PDB entry 7UWK | electron microscopy, 4.40 A resolution (low resolution: residue-level contacts below are approximate; hydrogen-bond / salt-bridge calls are withheld) | chains H and L of the 12 polymer chains in the assembly

== Chain H ==
Name: Interleukin-25
From: Homo sapiens
UniProt: Q9H293 (IL25_HUMAN); residues 30-177 here = UniProt positions 30-177
Chain sequence (188 residues; row label = number of the first residue in the row):
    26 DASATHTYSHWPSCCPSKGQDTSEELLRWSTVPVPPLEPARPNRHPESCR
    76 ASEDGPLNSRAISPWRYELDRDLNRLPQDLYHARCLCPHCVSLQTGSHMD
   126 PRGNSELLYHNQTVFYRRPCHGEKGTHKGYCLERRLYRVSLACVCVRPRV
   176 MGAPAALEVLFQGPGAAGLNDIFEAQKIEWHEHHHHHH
Unresolved in the structure: 26-77, 178-213
Construct notes: expression tag (26-29, 178-213)
Disulfides: Cys110-Cys168, Cys115-Cys170
Swiss-Prot annotation at these positions:
  - glycosylation: Asn136 (N-linked (GlcNAc...) asparagine)
What the authors report for this chain:
  - mutagenesis - Y92A (3 log-fold), L98A, L101A, Y106A, Y134A, M176A: decreased signaling

== Chain L ==
Name: Interleukin-17 receptor B
From: Homo sapiens
UniProt: Q9NRM6 (I17RB_HUMAN); residues 18-288 here = UniProt positions 18-288
Chain sequence (305 residues; row label = number of the first residue in the row):
    18 REPTVQCGSETGPSPEWMLQHDLIPGDLRDLRVEPVTTSVATGDYSILMN
    68 VSWVLRADASIRLLKATKICVTGKSNFQSYSCVRCNYTEAFQTQTRPSGG
   118 KWTFSYIGFPVELNTVYFIGAHNIPNANMNEDGPSMSVNFTSPGCLDHIM
   168 KYKKKCVKAGSLWDPNITACKKNEETVEVNFTTTPLGNRYMALIQHSTII
   218 GFSQVFEPHQKKQTRASVVIPVTGDSEGATVQLTPYFPTCGSDCIRHKGT
   268 VVLCPQTGVPFPLDNNKSKPGAAALEVLFQGPGAAEDQVDPRLIDGKHHH
   318 HHHHH
Unresolved in the structure: 18, 58-61, 275-322
Construct notes: expression tag (289-322)
Disulfides: Cys24-Cys102, Cys87-Cys99, Cys162-Cys173, Cys187-Cys271, Cys257-Cys261
Swiss-Prot annotation at these positions:
  - glycosylation (N-linked (GlcNAc...) asparagine): Asn67, Asn103, Asn156, Asn183, Asn197, Asn283
What the authors report for this chain:
  - mutagenesis - L40A/R46E: decreased binding to IL-17RB-IL-17RB homodimerization
  - mutagenesis - D75A/R79E, E148R: unchanged binding to IL-17RB-IL-17RB homodimerization
  - mutagenesis - L40A/R46E, D75A/R79E: decreased signaling
  - mutagenesis - E148R: unchanged signaling

== How chain H and chain L interact ==
Pairs across the interface (23):
  Asp79(H) - Asn131(L)
  Asp79(H) - Leu163(L)
  Gly80(H) - Asn131(L)
  Pro81(H) - Asn131(L)
  Pro81(H) - Thr132(L)
  Pro81(H) - Val133(L)
  Leu82(H) - Asn93(L)
  Asn83(H) - Val133(L)
  Tyr92(H) - Lys91(L)
  Tyr92(H) - Phe135(L)
  Arg96(H) - Gly150(L)
  Arg96(H) - Ser152(L)
  Leu98(H) - Trp34(L)
  Leu98(H) - Glu148(L)
  Asn99(H) - Trp34(L)
  Arg100(H) - Trp34(L)
  Leu101(H) - Trp34(L)
  Gln103(H) - His139(L)
  Tyr106(H) - Phe135(L)
  Gln119(H) - Gln212(L)
  Arg142(H) - Trp34(L)
  Arg142(H) - Met35(L)
  Leu166(H) - Lys91(L)
Other interface residues (no listed pair), chain H (18 interface residues in all): Trp90, Pro102
Other interface residues (no listed pair), chain L (22 interface residues in all): Tyr97, Asn143, Asn145, Asn147, Asp149, Met153, Thr158, Ser214
From the paper, about this interface:
  - pairs named by the authors: Leu101(H)-Trp34(L)
  - hot spots on chain H (mutagenesis) - Y92A (3 log-fold), M176A: decreased signaling with Interleukin-17 receptor B (chain L)

== Overview ==
18 residues of chain H face 22 of chain L across their interface. The paper describes a contact between
Leu101(H) and Trp34(L). From the paper: Y92A, L98A and L101A of chain H, among others, reduce signaling;
L40A/R46E and D75A/R79E of chain L reduce signaling; 9 substitutions were tested in all.
Here chain H is Interleukin-25 and chain L is Interleukin-17 receptor B, both from Homo sapiens. Entry 7UWK
(Structure of the higher-order IL-25-IL-17RB complex) was determined by electron microscopy together with
7UWJ, 7UWL, 7UWM and 7UWN from the same study.
